PDB entry 7O75 | electron microscopy, 3.20 A resolution | chains N and O of the 30 polymer chains in the assembly

Chain N:
Molecule: Non-template DNA
Sequence (106 nucleotides; each row starts with the number of its first residue):
     1 CGAGAACAGT AGCACGCTGT GTATATAATA GCTATGGAAC GTTCGATTCA CCTCCGATGT
    61 GTGTTGTACA TACATAAAAA TATCATAGCA CAACTGCGCT GTGTCA
Unresolved in the structure: 1-10, 45-56, 87-106

Chain O:
Molecule: TATA-box-binding protein
Source organism: Saccharomyces cerevisiae (strain ATCC 204508 / S288c)
UniProt: P13393 (TBP_YEAST); residues 1-240 here = UniProt positions 1-240
Chain sequence (247 residues; each row starts with the number of its first residue):
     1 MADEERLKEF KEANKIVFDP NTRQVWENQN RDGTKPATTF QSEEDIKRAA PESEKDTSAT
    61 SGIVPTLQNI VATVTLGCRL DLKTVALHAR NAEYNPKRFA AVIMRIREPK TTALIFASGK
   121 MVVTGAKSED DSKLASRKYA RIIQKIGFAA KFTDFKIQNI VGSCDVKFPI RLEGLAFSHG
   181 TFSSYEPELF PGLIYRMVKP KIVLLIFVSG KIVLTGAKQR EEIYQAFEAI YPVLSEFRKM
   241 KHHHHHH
Unresolved in the structure: 1-59, 241-247
Sequence notes: expression tag (241-247)

Interface between chain N and chain O:
Contacting residue pairs (27):
  DT22(N) - Phe190(O)  base contact
  DA23(N) - Glu186(O)  sugar contact
  DA23(N) - Leu189(O)  phosphate contact
  DA23(N) - Phe190(O)  base contact
  DA23(N) - Ile194(O)  phosphate contact
  DA23(N) - Leu205(O)  base contact
  DT24(N) - Ile194(O)  sugar contact
  DT24(N) - Arg196(O)  hydrogen bond to the phosphate
  DT24(N) - Leu205(O)  base contact
  DT24(N) - Thr215(O)  base contact
  DA25(N) - Asn159(O)  hydrogen bond to the base
  DA25(N) - Val161(O)  base contact
  DA25(N) - Arg196(O)  salt bridge to the phosphate
  DA25(N) - Val203(O)  sugar contact
  DA25(N) - Thr215(O)  hydrogen bond to the base
  DT26(N) - Val71(O)  base contact
  DT26(N) - Gln158(O)  sugar contact
  DT26(N) - Asn159(O)  sugar contact
  DA27(N) - Val122(O)  base contact
  DA27(N) - Gln158(O)  sugar contact
  DA28(N) - Phe99(O)  base contact
  DA28(N) - Phe116(O)  sugar contact
  DA28(N) - Lys120(O)  phosphate contact
  DT29(N) - Phe99(O)  base contact
  DT29(N) - Phe116(O)  sugar contact
  DT29(N) - Ser118(O)  hydrogen bond to the phosphate
  DT29(N) - Lys120(O)  phosphate contact
Other interface residues (no listed pair), chain N (9 interface residues in all): DA30
Other interface residues (no listed pair), chain O (19 interface residues in all): Ala100, Lys201

Overview:
9 residues of chain N face 19 of chain O across their interface, with 4 hydrogen bonds and 1 salt bridge.
Polar contacts include DA25(N)-Asn159(O), DA25(N)-Thr215(O) and DT24(N)-Arg196(O).
Chain N is Non-template DNA and chain O is TATA-box-binding protein (Saccharomyces cerevisiae (strain ATCC
204508 / S288c)); the structure, Yeast RNA polymerase II transcription pre-initiation complex with open
promoter DNA, was determined by electron microscopy together with 7O4I, 7O4J, 7O4K, 7O4L, 7O72 and 7O73 from
the same study.
